6W2D - chains O and P of the 21 polymer chains in the assembly; structure by electron microscopy, 4.00 A resolution.

Chain O (and P):
Name: Major capsid protein
Organism: Epstein-Barr virus (strain B95-8)
Notes: chain P of this document is another copy of the same molecule, construct and numbering; everything in this record applies to it too
Reference sequence: P03226 (MCP_EBVB9); residue numbers follow UniProt; this construct covers 1-1381
Sequence (1381 residues; numbered 1 to 1381; the number before each row is that of its first residue):
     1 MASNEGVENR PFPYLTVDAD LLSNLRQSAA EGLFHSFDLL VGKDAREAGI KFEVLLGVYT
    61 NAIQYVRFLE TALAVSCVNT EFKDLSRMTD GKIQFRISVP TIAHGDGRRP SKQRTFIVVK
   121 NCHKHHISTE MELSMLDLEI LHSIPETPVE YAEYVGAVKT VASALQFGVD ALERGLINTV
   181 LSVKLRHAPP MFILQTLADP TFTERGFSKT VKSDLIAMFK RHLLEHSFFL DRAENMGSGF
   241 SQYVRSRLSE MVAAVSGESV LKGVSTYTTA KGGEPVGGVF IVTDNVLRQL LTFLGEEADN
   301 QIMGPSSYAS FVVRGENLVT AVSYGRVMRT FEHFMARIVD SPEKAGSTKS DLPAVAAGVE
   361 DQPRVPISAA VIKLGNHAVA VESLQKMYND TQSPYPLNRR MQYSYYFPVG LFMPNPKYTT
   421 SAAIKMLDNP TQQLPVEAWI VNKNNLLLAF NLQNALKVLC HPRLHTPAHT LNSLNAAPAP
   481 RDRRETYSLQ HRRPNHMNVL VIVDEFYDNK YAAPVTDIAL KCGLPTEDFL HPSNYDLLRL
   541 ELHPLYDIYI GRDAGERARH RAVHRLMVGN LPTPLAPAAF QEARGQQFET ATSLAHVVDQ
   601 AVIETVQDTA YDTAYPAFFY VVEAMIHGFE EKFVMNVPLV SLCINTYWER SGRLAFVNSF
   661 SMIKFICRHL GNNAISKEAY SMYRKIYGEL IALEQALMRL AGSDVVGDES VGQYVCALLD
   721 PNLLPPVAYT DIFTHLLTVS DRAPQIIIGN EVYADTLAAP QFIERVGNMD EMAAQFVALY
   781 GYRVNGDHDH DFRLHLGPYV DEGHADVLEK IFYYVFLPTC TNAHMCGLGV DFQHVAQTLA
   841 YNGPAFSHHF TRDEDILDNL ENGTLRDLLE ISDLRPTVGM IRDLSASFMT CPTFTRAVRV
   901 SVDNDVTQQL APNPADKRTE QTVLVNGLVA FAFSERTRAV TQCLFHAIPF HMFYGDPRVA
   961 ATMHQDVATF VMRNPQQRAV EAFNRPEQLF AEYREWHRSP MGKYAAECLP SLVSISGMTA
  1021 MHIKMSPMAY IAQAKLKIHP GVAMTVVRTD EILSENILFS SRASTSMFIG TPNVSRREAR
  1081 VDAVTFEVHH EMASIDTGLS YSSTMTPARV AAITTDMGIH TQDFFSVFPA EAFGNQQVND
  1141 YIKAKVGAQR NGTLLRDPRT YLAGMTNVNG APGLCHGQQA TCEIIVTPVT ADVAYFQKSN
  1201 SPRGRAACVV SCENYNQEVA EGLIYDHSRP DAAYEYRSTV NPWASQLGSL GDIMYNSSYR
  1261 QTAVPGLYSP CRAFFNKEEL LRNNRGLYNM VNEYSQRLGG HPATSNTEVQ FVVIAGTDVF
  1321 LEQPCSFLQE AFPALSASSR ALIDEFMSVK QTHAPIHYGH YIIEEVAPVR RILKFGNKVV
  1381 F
Unresolved in the structure: 1-28, 1149-1169 (chain P: 1-28, 256-264, 342-361, 1148-1176, 1300-1311)

Interface between chain O and chain P:
Contacting residue pairs (21; chain O residue first):
  Phe-37(O) with Val-313(P), hydrophobic
  Asp-38(O) with Gly-315(P)
  Leu-39(O) with Phe-311(P), hydrophobic; Val-312(P); Val-313(P), hydrophobic
  Leu-40(O) with Phe-311(P); Val-312(P), hydrogen bond (backbone-backbone); Arg-314(P)
  Val-41(O) with Thr-80(P)
  Lys-43(O) with Arg-314(P), hydrogen bond (backbone-side chain)
  Asp-44(O) with Arg-314(P)
  Ala-45(O) with Arg-314(P)
  Ile-50(O) with Ser-1066(P); Thr-1097(P)
  Lys-51(O) with Arg-96(P)
  Phe-52(O) with Phe-82(P), hydrophobic
  Glu-139(O) with Asp-84(P); Arg-87(P), salt bridge
  Ile-140(O) with Arg-87(P)
  Val-149(O) with Val-313(P), hydrophobic
  Glu-150(O) with Lys-83(P)
Also at the interface, not in a pair above, chain O (19 interface residues in all): Arg-46, Glu-47, Leu-136, Thr-147
Also at the interface, not in a pair above, chain P (17 interface residues in all): Ser-86, Ser-310, Arg-337, Phe-1068

Summary:
The interface between chain O and chain P involves 19 residues on one side and 17 on the other; the contacts
include 2 hydrogen bonds and 1 salt bridge. Polar pairs include Glu-139(O)/Arg-87(P), Lys-43(O)/Arg-314(P) and
Leu-40(O)/Val-312(P).
Chain O and chain P are both Major capsid protein (Epstein-Barr virus (strain B95-8)); the structure,
Structures of Capsid and Capsid-Associated Tegument Complex inside the Epstein-Barr Virus, was determined by
electron microscopy, deposited together with 6W19 and 6W2E.
